PDB entry 8KCY | electron microscopy, 2.80 A resolution | chains D and I of the 12 polymer chains in the assembly

[Chain D]
Molecule: Histone H2B type 1-J
Source organism: Homo sapiens
UniProt: P06899 (H2B1J_HUMAN); residues 0-125 here correspond to UniProt positions 1-126 (UniProt number = residue number + 1)
Chain sequence (129 residues; each row starts with the number of its first residue; numbers below 1 keep their minus sign (Gly-3 is residue -3)):
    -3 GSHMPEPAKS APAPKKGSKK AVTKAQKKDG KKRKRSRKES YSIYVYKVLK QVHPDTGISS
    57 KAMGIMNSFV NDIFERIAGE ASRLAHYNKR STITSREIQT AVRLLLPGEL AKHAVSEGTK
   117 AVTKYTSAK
Not modelled in the structure: -3 to 31, 125
Differences from the reference sequence: expression tag (-3 to -1)
Swiss-Prot annotation at these positions:
  - modified residue: Pro1 (N-acetylproline), Glu2 (ADP-ribosyl glutamic acid), Lys5 (N6-(2-hydroxyisobutyryl)lysine), Ser6 (ADP-ribosylserine), Lys11 (N6-(beta-hydroxybutyryl)lysine), Lys12 (N6-(2-hydroxyisobutyryl)lysine), Ser14 (Phosphoserine), Lys15 (N6-acetyllysine), Lys16 (N6-(beta-hydroxybutyryl)lysine), Lys20 (N6-(2-hydroxyisobutyryl)lysine), Lys23 (N6-(2-hydroxyisobutyryl)lysine), Lys24 (N6-(2-hydroxyisobutyryl)lysine), Lys34 (N6-(2-hydroxyisobutyryl)lysine), Glu35 (PolyADP-ribosyl glutamic acid), Ser36 (Phosphoserine), Lys43 (N6-(2-hydroxyisobutyryl)lysine), Lys46 (N6-(2-hydroxyisobutyryl)lysine), Lys57 (N6,N6-dimethyllysine), Arg79 (Dimethylated arginine), Lys85 (N6,N6,N6-trimethyllysine) and 6 more in UniProt
  - glycosylation: Ser112 (O-linked (GlcNAc) serine)
  - cross-link (Glycyl lysine isopeptide (Lys-Gly)): Lys5 (interchain with G-Cter in SUMO2), Lys20 (interchain with G-Cter in SUMO2), Lys34 (interchain with G-Cter in ubiquitin), Lys120 (interchain with G-Cter in ubiquitin)

[Chain I]
Molecule: 193-nt DNA strand
Source organism: synthetic construct
Sequence (193 nucleotides; row label = number of the first residue in the row; numbers below 1 keep their minus sign (DA-96 is residue -96)):
   -96 ATCACGTAAT ATTGGCCAGC TAGGATCACA ATCCCGGTGC CGAGGCCGCT CAATTGGTCG
   -36 TAGACAGCTC TAGCACCGCT TAAACGCACG TACGGAATCC GTACGTGCGT TTAAGCGGTG
    24 CTAGAGCTGT CTACGACCAA TTGAGCGGCC TCGGCACCGG GATTGTGATC CTAGCTGGCC
    84 AATATTACGT GAT

[How chain D and chain I interact]
Residue-residue contacts (15):
  Ser32(D) - DC30(I)  hydrogen bond to the phosphate
  Arg33(D) - DT-47(I)  hydrogen bond to the base
  Tyr42(D) - DG-53(I)  hydrogen bond to the phosphate
  Tyr42(D) - DG-52(I)  phosphate contact
  Gly53(D) - DG-53(I)  phosphate contact
  Ile54(D) - DA-54(I)  sugar contact
  Ile54(D) - DG-53(I)  hydrogen bond to the phosphate
  Ser55(D) - DA-54(I)  sugar contact
  Ser56(D) - DA-54(I)  hydrogen bond to the phosphate
  Lys85(D) - DG-34(I)  phosphate contact
  Arg86(D) - DG-34(I)  phosphate contact
  Arg86(D) - DA-33(I)  salt bridge to the phosphate
  Ser87(D) - DG-34(I)  hydrogen bond to the phosphate
  Thr88(D) - DA-35(I)  hydrogen bond to the phosphate
  Thr88(D) - DG-34(I)  hydrogen bond to the phosphate
Also at the interface, not in a pair above, chain D (12 interface residues in all): Lys57
Also at the interface, not in a pair above, chain I (9 interface residues in all): DC-46

[Summary]
Chain D and chain I form an interface of 12 and 9 residues respectively; the contacts include 8 hydrogen bonds
and 1 salt bridge. Polar pairs include Arg33(D)-DT-47(I), Ser32(D)-DC30(I) and Tyr42(D)-DG-53(I).
Chain D is Histone H2B type 1-J (Homo sapiens) and chain I is a 193-nt DNA strand (synthetic construct); the
structure, Structure of nucleosome complexed with two DEK molecules, was determined by electron microscopy,
deposited together with 8KD1 and 8KE0.
